4Q4Z - chains B and D of the 8 polymer chains in the assembly; structure by X-ray diffraction, 2.90 A resolution.

[Chain B]
Molecule: DNA-directed RNA polymerase subunit alpha
Source organism: Thermus thermophilus
Notes: EC 2.7.7.6
UniProt: Q9Z9H6 (RPOA_THETH); residue numbers follow UniProt; this construct covers 1-315
Amino-acid sequence (315 residues; row label = number of the first residue in the row):
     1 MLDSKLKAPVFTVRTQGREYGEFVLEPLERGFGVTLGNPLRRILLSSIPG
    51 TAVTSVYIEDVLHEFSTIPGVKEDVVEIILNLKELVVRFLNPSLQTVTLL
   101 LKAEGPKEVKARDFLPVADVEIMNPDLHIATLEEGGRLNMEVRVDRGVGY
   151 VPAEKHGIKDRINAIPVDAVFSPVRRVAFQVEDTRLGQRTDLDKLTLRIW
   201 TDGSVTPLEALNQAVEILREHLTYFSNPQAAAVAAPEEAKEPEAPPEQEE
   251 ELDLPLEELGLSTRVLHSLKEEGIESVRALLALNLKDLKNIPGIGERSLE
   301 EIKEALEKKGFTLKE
Disordered / not traced: 1, 229-315

[Chain D]
Molecule: DNA-directed RNA polymerase subunit beta'
Source organism: Thermus thermophilus
Notes: EC 2.7.7.6
UniProt: Q8RQE8 (RPOC_THET8); numbering as in UniProt (aligned over 1-1524)
Amino-acid sequence (1524 residues; numbered 1 to 1524; the number before each row is that of its first residue):
     1 MKKEVRKVRIALASPEKIRSWSYGEVEKPETINYRTLKPERDGLFDERIF
    51 GPIKDYECACGKYKRQRFEGKVCERCGVEVTKSIVRRYRMGHIELATPAA
   101 HIWFVKDVPSKIGTLLDLSATELEQVLYFSKYIVLDPKGAILNGVPVEKR
   151 QLLTDEEYRELRYGKQETYPLPPGVDALVKDGEEVVKGQELAPGVVSRLD
   201 GVALYRFPRRVRVEYVKKERAGLRLPLAAWVEKEAYKPGEILAELPEPYL
   251 FRAEEEGVVELKELEEGAFLVLRREDEPVATYFLPVGMTPLVVHGEIVEK
   301 GQPLAEAKGLLRMPRQVRAAQVEAEEEGETVYLTLFLEWTEPKDYRVQPH
   351 MNVVVPEGARVEAGDKIVAAIDPEEEVIAEAEGVVHLHEPASILVVKARV
   401 YPFEDDVEVSTGDRVAPGDVLADGGKVKSDVYGRVEVDLVRNVVRVVESY
   451 DIDARMGAEAIQQLLKELDLEALEKELLEEMKHPSRARRAKARKRLEVVR
   501 AFLDSGNRPEWMILEAVPVLPPDLRPMVQVDGGRFATSDLNDLYRRLINR
   551 NNRLKKLLAQGAPEIIIRNEKRMLQEAVDALLDNGRRGAPVTNPGSDRPL
   601 RSLTDILSGKQGRFRQNLLGKRVDYSGRSVIVVGPQLKLHQCGLPKRMAL
   651 ELFKPFLLKKMEEKGIAPNVKAARRMLERQRDIKDEVWDALEEVIHGKVV
   701 LLNRAPTLHRLGIQAFQPVLVEGQSIQLHPLVCEAFNADFDGDQMAVHVP
   751 LSSFAQAEARIQMLSAHNLLSPASGEPLAKPSRDIILGLYYITQVRKEKK
   801 GAGLEFATPEEALAAHERGEVALNAPIKVAGRETSVGRLKYVFANPDEAL
   851 LAVAHGIVDLQDVVTVRYMGKRLETSPGRILFARIVAEAVEDEKVAWELI
   901 QLDVPQEKNSLKDLVYQAFLRLGMEKTARLLDALKYYGFTFSTTSGITIG
   951 IDDAVIPEEKKQYLEEADRKLLQIEQAYEMGFLTDRERYDQILQLWTETT
  1001 EKVTQAVFKNFEENYPFNPLYVMAQSGARGNPQQIRQLCGLRGLMQKPSG
  1051 ETFEVPVRSSFREGLTVLEYFISSHGARKGGADTALRTADSGYLTRKLVD
  1101 VTHEIVVREADCGTTNYISVPLFQPDEVTRSLRLRKRADIEAGLYGRVLA
  1151 REVEVLGVRLEEGRYLSMDDVHLLIKAAEAGEIQEVPVRSPLTCQTRYGV
  1201 CQKCYGYDLSMARPVSIGEAVGIVAAQSIGEPGTQLTMRTFHTGGVAGAA
  1251 DITQGLPRVIELFEARRPKAKAVISEIDGVVRIEETEEKLSVFVESEGFS
  1301 KEYKLPKEARLLVKDGDYVEAGQPLTRGAIDPHQLLEAKGPEAVERYLVE
  1351 EIQKVYRAQGVKLHDKHIEIVVRQMMKYVEVTDPGDSRLLEGQVLEKWDV
  1401 EALNERLIAEGKTPVAWKPLLMGVTKSALSTKSWLSAASFQNTTHVLTEA
  1451 AIAGKKDELIGLKENVILGRLIPAGTGSDFVRFTQVVDQKTLKAIEEARK
  1501 EAVEAKERPAARRGVKREQPGKQA
Disordered / not traced: 1-2, 1246-1251, 1503-1524
Ion coordination: Zn2+ site 1: C58, C60, C73, C76; Mg2+ site 1: D739, D741, D743 (together with ATP); Mg2+ site 2 near K840 (its only coordinating residue here); Zn2+ site 2: C1112, C1194, C1201, C1204
Residues lining bound ligands:
  - CMPcPP (2TM; 5'-O-[(S)-hydroxy{[(S)-hydroxy(phosphonooxy)phosphoryl]methyl}phosphoryl]cytidine): R704, P706, N737, D739, R1029, Q1235, M1238, T1240
  - ATP (adenosine-5'-triphosphate): R704, A705, D739, D741, G742, D743, Q744
Reported in the primary citation:
  - binding site for ATP: R704
  - conformationally variable residues (loop rearrangement, order/disorder transition): G1233 to G1255
  - specificity-determining residues: R704 (proposed by the authors, not directly observed)

[Chain B / chain D interface]
Contacting residue pairs - 40 pairs, chain B then chain D:
  L45(B) - H855(D)
  S46(B) - H855(D)
  H63(B) - E810(D)
  F65(B) - P809(D)  hydrophobic
  F65(B) - L839(D)
  D74(B) - R872(D)  salt bridge
  V76(B) - V842(D)  hydrophobic
  V76(B) - R872(D)
  E77(B) - R867(D)  salt bridge
  E77(B) - R872(D)  salt bridge
  L80(B) - V842(D)
  L80(B) - F843(D)
  L80(B) - A844(D)
  L80(B) - R867(D)
  N81(B) - R867(D)  hydrogen bond
  K83(B) - V842(D)  hydrogen bond (side chain-backbone)
  K83(B) - E848(D)  salt bridge
  E84(B) - A844(D)
  E84(B) - N845(D)  hydrogen bond
  E84(B) - R867(D)  salt bridge
  G149(B) - H855(D)
  Y150(B) - F843(D)
  Y150(B) - E848(D)  hydrogen bond
  Y150(B) - A852(D)  hydrophobic
  Y150(B) - H855(D)
  Y150(B) - I857(D)  hydrophobic
  P152(B) - I857(D)  hydrophobic
  E154(B) - K840(D)  salt bridge
  V170(B) - E848(D)
  V170(B) - L851(D)  hydrophobic
  R175(B) - D847(D)
  R176(B) - R884(D)
  R176(B) - E888(D)  salt bridge
  R185(B) - D689(D)  salt bridge
  R185(B) - E692(D)  salt bridge
  Q188(B) - K646(D)
  Q188(B) - D685(D)
  Q188(B) - W688(D)
  Q188(B) - E722(D)
  T190(B) - E722(D)
Also at the interface, not in a pair above, chain B (26 interface residues in all): D168, S172, F179, G187, R198
Also at the interface, not in a pair above, chain D (26 interface residues in all): A854, Y936

[Summary]
The chain B/chain D interface involves 26 residues from each chain, with 4 hydrogen bonds and 9 salt bridges.
Polar contacts include D74(B)-R872(D), E77(B)-R867(D) and E77(B)-R872(D). Bound to chain D: ATP and CMPcPP.
D739(D), D741(D) and D743(D) coordinate Mg2+ site 1. The paper reports a binding site for ATP at R704(D); the
specificity determinant R704(D).
Here chain B is DNA-directed RNA polymerase subunit alpha and chain D is DNA-directed RNA polymerase subunit
beta', both from Thermus thermophilus. Entry 4Q4Z (Thermus thermophilus RNA polymerase de novo transcription
initiation complex) was determined by X-ray diffraction, deposited together with 4Q5S.
